6N9W - chains H and T of the 9 polymer chains in the assembly; structure by electron microscopy, 4.00 A resolution.

== Chain H ==
Molecule: DNA-directed DNA polymerase
From: Enterobacteria phage T7
Notes: EC 2.7.7.7, 3.1.11.-; engineered mutation(s): D5A, E7A
UniProtKB: P00581 (DPOL_BPT7); residues 1-704 here = UniProt positions 1-704
Amino-acid sequence (704 residues; row label = number of the first residue in the row):
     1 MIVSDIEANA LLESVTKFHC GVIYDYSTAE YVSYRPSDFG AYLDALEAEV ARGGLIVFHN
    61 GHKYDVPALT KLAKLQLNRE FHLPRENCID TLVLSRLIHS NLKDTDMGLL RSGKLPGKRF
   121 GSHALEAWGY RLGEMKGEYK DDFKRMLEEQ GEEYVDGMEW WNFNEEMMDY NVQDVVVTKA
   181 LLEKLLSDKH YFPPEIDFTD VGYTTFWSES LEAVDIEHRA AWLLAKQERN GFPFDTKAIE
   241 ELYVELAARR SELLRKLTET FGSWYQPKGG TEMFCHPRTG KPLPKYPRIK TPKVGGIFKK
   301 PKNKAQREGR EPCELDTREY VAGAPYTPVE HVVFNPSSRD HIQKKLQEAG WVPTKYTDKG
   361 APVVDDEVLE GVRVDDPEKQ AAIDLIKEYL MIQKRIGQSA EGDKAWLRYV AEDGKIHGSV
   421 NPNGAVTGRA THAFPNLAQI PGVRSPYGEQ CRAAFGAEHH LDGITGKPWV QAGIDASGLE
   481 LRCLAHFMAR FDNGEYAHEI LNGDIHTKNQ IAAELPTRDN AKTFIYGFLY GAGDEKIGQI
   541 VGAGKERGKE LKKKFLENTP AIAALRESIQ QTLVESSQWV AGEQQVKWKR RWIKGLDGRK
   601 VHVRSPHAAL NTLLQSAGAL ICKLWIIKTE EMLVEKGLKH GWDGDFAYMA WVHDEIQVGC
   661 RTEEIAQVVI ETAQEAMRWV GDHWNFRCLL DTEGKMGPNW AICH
Disordered / not traced: 112-113, 269-325
Bound ions: Mg2+: Asp475, Ala476, Asp654 (together with dTTP)
Ligand contacts: dTTP (TTP): Asp475, Ala476, Ser477, Gly478, Leu479, Glu480, His506, Arg518, Lys522, Tyr526, Asp654
Curated features (UniProtKB/Swiss-Prot):
  - binding site (Mg(2+)): Asp5, Glu7, Asp174, Asp475, Ala476, Asp654
  - binding site (substrate): His506, Arg518, Lys522, Tyr526

== Chain T ==
Molecule: Template
Sequence (44 nucleotides; numbered 1999 to 2042; the number before each row is that of its first residue):
  1999 TTTTTAGCTG GTCATTTTTT TTTTTTTTTT TTTTTTTTTT TTTT
Disordered / not traced: 1999-2001, 2014-2030

== Interface between chain H and chain T ==
Residue-residue contacts (24; chain H residue first):
  Asp403(H) with DT2010(T), phosphate contact
  Lys404(H) with DG2009(T), phosphate contact; DT2010(T), salt bridge to the phosphate
  Ala425(H) with DT2007(T), phosphate contact
  Val426(H) with DT2007(T), phosphate contact
  Thr431(H) with DT2007(T), phosphate contact
  His432(H) with DG2008(T), sugar contact
  Phe434(H) with DG2009(T), phosphate contact
  Asn436(H) with DG2008(T), hydrogen bond to the sugar
  Tyr526(H) with DA2004(T), base contact
  Gly527(H) with DA2004(T), base contact
  Tyr530(H) with DA2004(T), sugar contact
  Gly531(H) with DA2004(T), sugar contact
  Ala532(H) with DA2004(T), sugar contact
  Gly533(H) with DA2004(T), hydrogen bond to the phosphate
  Lys536(H) with DA2004(T), phosphate contact
  Trp579(H) with DT2002(T), base contact
  Val580(H) with DT2002(T), base contact
  Ala581(H) with DT2002(T), base contact
  Glu583(H) with DT2002(T), base contact
  Gln584(H) with DT2003(T), base contact
  His607(H) with DT2003(T), stacking on the base
  Asn611(H) with DG2005(T), hydrogen bond to the phosphate
  Gln615(H) with DC2006(T), sugar contact
Also at the interface, not in a pair above, chain H (29 interface residues in all): Gly402, Ala433, Gln439, Thr523, Gly582, Arg604

== Summary ==
The interface between chain H and chain T involves 29 residues on one side and 9 on the other; the contacts
include 3 hydrogen bonds, 1 salt bridge and 1 aromatic stacking contact. Polar contacts include
Asn436(H)-DG2008(T), Gly533(H)-DA2004(T) and Asn611(H)-DG2005(T). Ligands of chain H: dTTP.
Chain H is DNA-directed DNA polymerase (Enterobacteria phage T7) and chain T is Template; the structure,
Structure of bacteriophage T7 lagging-strand DNA polymerase (D5A/E7A) and gp4 (helicase/primase) bound to DNA
including RNA/DNA ..., was determined by electron microscopy together with 6N7I, 6N7N, 6N7S, 6N7T, 6N7V, 6N7W
and 3 further entries from the same study.
